4RHV - chains 3 and 4 of the 4 polymer chains in the assembly; structure by X-ray diffraction, 3.00 A resolution.

# Chain 3
Protein: Human rhinovirus 14 coat protein (subunit VP3)
From: Human rhinovirus 14
UniProtKB: P03303 (POLG_HRV14); residues 1-236 here correspond to UniProt positions 331-566 (UniProt number = residue number + 330)
Amino-acid sequence (236 residues; numbered 1 to 236; the number before each row is that of its first residue):
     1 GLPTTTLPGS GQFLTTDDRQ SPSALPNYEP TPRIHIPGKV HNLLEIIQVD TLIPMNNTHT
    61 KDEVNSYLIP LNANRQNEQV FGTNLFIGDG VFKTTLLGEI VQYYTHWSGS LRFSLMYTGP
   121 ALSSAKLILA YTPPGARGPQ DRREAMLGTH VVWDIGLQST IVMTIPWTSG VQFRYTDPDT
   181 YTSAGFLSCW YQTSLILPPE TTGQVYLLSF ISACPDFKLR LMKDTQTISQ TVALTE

# Chain 4
Protein: Human rhinovirus 14 coat protein (subunit VP4)
From: Human rhinovirus 14
UniProtKB: P03303 (POLG_HRV14); residues 1-68 here = UniProt positions 1-68
Amino-acid sequence (68 residues; row label = number of the first residue in the row):
     1 GAQVSTQKSG SHENQNILTN GSNQTFTVIN YYKDAASTSS AGQSLSMDPS KFTEPVKDLM
    61 LKGAPALN
Not modelled in the structure: 1-28

# Chain 3 / chain 4 interface
Residue-residue contacts (32; chain 3 residue first):
  Asp-18(3) with Ser-39(4); Ser-40(4), hydrogen bond (side chain-backbone)
  Arg-19(3) with Ser-39(4)
  Gln-20(3) with Ile-29(4), hydrogen bond (side chain-backbone); Asn-30(4), hydrogen bond; Tyr-31(4), hydrogen bond (side chain-backbone); Tyr-32(4); Ser-37(4)
  Ser-21(3) with Tyr-32(4); Ser-37(4), hydrogen bond (backbone-side chain)
  Pro-22(3) with Tyr-32(4)
  Ser-23(3) with Asp-34(4); Ser-37(4)
  Pro-26(3) with Asp-34(4)
  Asn-27(3) with Asp-34(4), hydrogen bond (backbone-side chain)
  Gly-38(3) with Phe-52(4)
  Lys-39(3) with Lys-51(4), hydrogen bond (backbone-side chain); Phe-52(4)
  Val-40(3) with Phe-52(4), hydrophobic
  His-41(3) with Ser-44(4); Ser-46(4); Met-47(4)
  Asn-42(3) with Met-47(4)
  Glu-45(3) with Met-47(4); Asp-48(4), hydrogen bond (side chain-backbone); Pro-49(4)
  Gln-48(3) with Thr-53(4)
  Val-49(3) with Phe-52(4), hydrophobic; Thr-53(4)
  Gln-158(3) with Pro-65(4); Ala-66(4), hydrogen bond (side chain-backbone); Leu-67(4), hydrogen bond (side chain-backbone)
Interface residues without a listed pair, chain 3 (20 interface residues in all): Leu-25, Leu-44, Leu-157
Interface residues without a listed pair, chain 4 (21 interface residues in all): Thr-38, Gln-43

# Overview
The interface between chain 3 and chain 4 involves 20 residues on one side and 21 on the other; the contacts
include 10 hydrogen bonds. Polar contacts include Asp-18(3)/Ser-40(4), Gln-20(3)/Ile-29(4) and
Gln-20(3)/Asn-30(4).
Chain 3 is Human rhinovirus 14 coat protein (subunit VP3) and chain 4 is Human rhinovirus 14 coat protein
(subunit VP4), both from Human rhinovirus 14; the structure, The use of molecular-replacement phases for the
refinement of the human rhinovirus 14 structure, was determined by X-ray diffraction.
